PDB entry 6ZKX | X-ray diffraction, 2.17 A resolution | chains D and E of the 5 polymer chains in the assembly

# Chain D
Molecule: T-cell receptor alpha chain
From: Homo sapiens
Sequence (199 residues; numbered 0 to 214; 16 numbers in that range are skipped by the numbering (no residue carries them; nothing is unmodelled there); the number before each row is that of its first residue; numbering starts at 0):
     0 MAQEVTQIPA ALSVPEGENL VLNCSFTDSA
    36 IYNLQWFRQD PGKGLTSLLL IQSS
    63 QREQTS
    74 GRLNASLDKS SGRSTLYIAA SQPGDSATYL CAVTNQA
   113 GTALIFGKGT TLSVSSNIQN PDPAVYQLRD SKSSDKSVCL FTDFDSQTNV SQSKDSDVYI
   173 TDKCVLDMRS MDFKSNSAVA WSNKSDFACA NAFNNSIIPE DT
Not modelled in the structure: 0, 207-214
Disulfide bonds: Cys-23/Cys-104, Cys-151/Cys-201

# Chain E
Molecule: T-cell receptor beta chain
From: Homo sapiens
Sequence (245 residues; each row starts with the number of its first residue; note: 14 numbers in that range are skipped by the numbering (no residue carries them; nothing is unmodelled there); a row labelled like 112A-112B holds insertion residues (112A, then the next letters in order)):
     1 NAGVTQTPKF QVLKTGQSMT LQCSQDMNH
    37 EYMSWYRQDP GMGLRLIHYS VG
    63 AGITDQGEVP
    74 NGYNVSRS
    83 TTEDFPLRLL SAAPSQTSVY FCASSYSIR
112A-112B GS
   113 RGEQFFGPGT RLTVLEDLKN VFPPEVAVFE PSEAEISHTQ KATLVCLATG FYPDHVELSW
   173 WVNGKEVHSG VCTDPQPLKE QPALNDSRYA LSSRLRVSAT FWQDPRNHFR CQVQFYGLSE
   233 NDEWTQDRAK PVTQIVSAEA WGRAD
Disulfide bonds: Cys-23/Cys-104, Cys-158/Cys-223

# Chain D / chain E interface
Inter-chain disulfides: Cys-176(D)/Cys-184(E)
Pairs across the interface (102; chain D residue first):
  Tyr-37(D) / Arg-111(E)  hydrogen bond
  Asn-38(D) / Ile-110(E)  hydrogen bond (side chain-backbone)
  Asn-38(D) / Arg-111(E)
  Asn-38(D) / Gly-112A(E)  hydrogen bond (side chain-backbone)
  Gln-40(D) / Gly-114(E)  hydrogen bond (side chain-backbone)
  Gln-40(D) / Glu-115(E)
  Gln-40(D) / Gln-116(E)  hydrogen bond (side chain-backbone)
  Phe-42(D) / Gln-116(E)
  Phe-42(D) / Phe-118(E)  hydrophobic
  Gln-44(D) / Gln-44(E)  hydrogen bond
  Gln-44(D) / Phe-103(E)
  Lys-48(D) / Phe-103(E)
  Gly-49(D) / Phe-103(E)
  Gly-49(D) / Gly-119(E)
  Leu-50(D) / Leu-50(E)  hydrophobic
  Leu-50(D) / Phe-118(E)
  Ser-52(D) / Glu-115(E)
  Leu-55(D) / Ser-112B(E)
  Gln-57(D) / Ser-112B(E)
  Thr-107(D) / Ile-110(E)
  Ala-110(D) / Arg-111(E)  hydrogen bond (backbone-side chain)
  Gly-113(D) / Ile-110(E)
  Gly-113(D) / Arg-111(E)  hydrogen bond (backbone-side chain)
  Thr-114(D) / Tyr-38(E)
  Thr-114(D) / Tyr-55(E)  hydrogen bond
  Thr-114(D) / Val-57(E)
  Thr-114(D) / Ile-110(E)
  Ala-115(D) / Leu-52(E)  hydrophobic
  Ala-115(D) / Tyr-55(E)  hydrophobic
  Ala-115(D) / Ile-110(E)
  Leu-116(D) / Tyr-42(E)  hydrogen bond (backbone-side chain)
  Leu-116(D) / Gln-116(E)
  Ile-117(D) / Glu-70(E)
  Phe-118(D) / Tyr-42(E)
  Phe-118(D) / Leu-50(E)
  Phe-118(D) / Gln-116(E)
  Phe-118(D) / Phe-118(E)  hydrophobic
  Lys-120(D) / Gly-47(E)  hydrogen bond (side chain-backbone)
  Lys-120(D) / Met-48(E)
  Lys-120(D) / Gly-49(E)
  Asp-134(D) / His-150(E)  salt bridge
  Tyr-138(D) / Ser-144(E)
  Tyr-138(D) / Ala-146(E)
  Tyr-138(D) / Glu-147(E)
  Tyr-138(D) / His-150(E)
  Gln-139(D) / Ser-144(E)
  Leu-140(D) / Phe-141(E)
  Leu-140(D) / Glu-142(E)
  Leu-140(D) / Thr-155(E)
  Leu-140(D) / Val-157(E)  hydrophobic
  Arg-141(D) / Phe-141(E)
  Arg-141(D) / Glu-142(E)  hydrogen bond (backbone-backbone)
  Asp-142(D) / Ala-139(E)
  Asp-142(D) / Val-140(E)
  Asp-142(D) / Phe-141(E)
  Ser-143(D) / Val-140(E)  hydrogen bond (backbone-backbone)
  Ser-143(D) / Glu-142(E)
  Ser-143(D) / Glu-251(E)  hydrogen bond (side chain-backbone)
  Ser-143(D) / Ala-252(E)
  Lys-148(D) / Phe-141(E)
  Ser-149(D) / Phe-141(E)
  Val-150(D) / Phe-141(E)  hydrophobic
  Val-150(D) / Val-157(E)  hydrophobic
  Leu-152(D) / Thr-155(E)
  Thr-154(D) / Arg-208(E)
  Asp-155(D) / Thr-151(E)
  Asp-155(D) / Arg-208(E)  salt bridge
  Tyr-171(D) / Glu-192(E)  hydrogen bond (side chain-backbone)
  Ile-172(D) / Leu-190(E)
  Thr-173(D) / Asp-186(E)
  Thr-173(D) / Ser-204(E)
  Asp-174(D) / Asp-186(E)
  Asp-174(D) / Arg-206(E)
  Cys-176(D) / Cys-184(E)  disulfide
  Cys-176(D) / Thr-185(E)
  Cys-176(D) / Arg-206(E)  hydrogen bond
  Val-177(D) / Cys-184(E)
  Leu-178(D) / Gly-182(E)
  Leu-178(D) / Val-183(E)
  Leu-178(D) / Cys-184(E)
  Leu-178(D) / Arg-206(E)
  Leu-178(D) / Arg-208(E)
  Asp-179(D) / Ser-181(E)  hydrogen bond (backbone-side chain)
  Asp-179(D) / Gly-182(E)  hydrogen bond (backbone-backbone)
  Met-180(D) / Lys-153(E)
  Met-180(D) / Arg-208(E)
  Met-180(D) / Val-209(E)
  Met-180(D) / Ser-210(E)
  Arg-181(D) / Ser-181(E)  hydrogen bond
  Met-183(D) / Lys-153(E)
  Met-183(D) / Ser-210(E)
  Phe-185(D) / Lys-153(E)
  Phe-185(D) / Arg-208(E)
  Ser-187(D) / Arg-208(E)  hydrogen bond
  Ser-189(D) / Arg-206(E)  hydrogen bond
  Ala-190(D) / Arg-206(E)
  Val-191(D) / Val-157(E)  hydrophobic
  Val-191(D) / Ser-204(E)
  Val-191(D) / Arg-206(E)
  Trp-193(D) / Leu-159(E)  hydrophobic
  Trp-193(D) / Leu-190(E)  hydrophobic
  Trp-193(D) / Ala-202(E)  hydrophobic
Other interface residues (no listed pair), chain D (55 interface residues in all): Gly-47, Leu-103, Asn-108, Gly-119, Lys-175
Other interface residues (no listed pair), chain E (54 interface residues in all): Pro-120, Pro-143, Pro-187, Lys-191

# In short
55 residues of chain D and 54 residues of chain E are in contact; the contacts include 1 disulfide bond, 21
hydrogen bonds and 2 salt bridges. Polar contacts include Asp-134(D)/His-150(E), Asp-155(D)/Arg-208(E) and
Tyr-37(D)/Arg-111(E).
Here chain D is T-cell receptor alpha chain and chain E is T-cell receptor beta chain, both from Homo sapiens.
Entry 6ZKX (Crystal structure of InhA:01 TCR in complex with HLA-E (Y84C) bound to InhA (53-61 GCG)) was
determined by X-ray diffraction together with 6ZKW, 6ZKY, 6ZKZ, 7NDQ, 7NDT and 7NDU from the same study.
